9D7Z - chains A and L of the 12 polymer chains in the assembly; structure by electron microscopy, 3.60 A resolution.

Chain A:
Name: Major capsid protein
From: Shigella virus Moo19
UniProtKB: A0AAE8YCM0 (A0AAE8YCM0_9CAUD); numbering as in UniProt (aligned over 1-401)
Amino-acid sequence (401 residues; row label = number of the first residue in the row):
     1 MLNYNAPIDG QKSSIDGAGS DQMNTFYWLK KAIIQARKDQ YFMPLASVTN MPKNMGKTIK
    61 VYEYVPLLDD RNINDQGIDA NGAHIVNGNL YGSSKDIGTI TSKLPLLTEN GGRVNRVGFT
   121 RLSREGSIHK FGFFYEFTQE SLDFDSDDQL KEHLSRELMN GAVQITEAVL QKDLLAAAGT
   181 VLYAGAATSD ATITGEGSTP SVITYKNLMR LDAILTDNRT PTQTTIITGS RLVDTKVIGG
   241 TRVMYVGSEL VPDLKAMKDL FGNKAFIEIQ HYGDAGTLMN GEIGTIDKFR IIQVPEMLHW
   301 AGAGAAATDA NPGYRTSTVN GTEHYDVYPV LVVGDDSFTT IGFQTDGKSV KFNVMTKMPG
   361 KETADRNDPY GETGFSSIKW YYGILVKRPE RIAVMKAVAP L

Chain L:
Name: Ig-like domain-containing protein
From: Shigella virus Moo19
UniProtKB: A0AAE8YCJ7 (A0AAE8YCJ7_9CAUD); residue numbers follow UniProt; this construct covers 1-273
Amino-acid sequence (273 residues; each row starts with the number of its first residue):
     1 MPELKVAFNK DTYVATVLDA SGSVPSGSVN VGTFFHPDET YPDSYVIYHG VRELLYKRSE
    61 VDPAQPGFWP ENITNMQAVT IDNKATARLV LNTSLPRVVS TIEGGKVTLS VVALGGKAPL
   121 KYKWEFRAPN ASTWTAVSGQ TTANLVLDNI DADKAGEYKV TVTDAAGTSV DSTALVAVGA
   181 YPPPALTGIK ATPTSLSLSV ATDAAGKTVA LSAIPTDAEL GTLSIKTAPD SARATATISG
   241 STLTVKPVAA GAATSVVVTN GKVDVTITIN VAA
Disordered / not traced: 1-2, 184-273

How chain A and chain L interact:
Pairs across the interface (9):
  A18(A) with V98(L), hydrophobic; L175(L)
  G19(A) with R97(L), hydrogen bond (backbone-side chain); V98(L)
  S20(A) with R97(L)
  R366(A) with Q77(L)
  N367(A) with Y48(L), hydrogen bond (backbone-side chain); M76(L)
  E372(A) with H49(L), salt bridge
Interface residues without a listed pair, chain L (8 interface residues in all): T74

In short:
6 residues of chain A and 8 residues of chain L are in contact, with 2 hydrogen bonds and 1 salt bridge. Polar
contacts include E372(A)-H49(L), G19(A)-R97(L) and N367(A)-Y48(L).
Chain A is Major capsid protein and chain L is Ig-like domain-containing protein, both from Shigella virus
Moo19; the structure, Shigella flexneri bacteriophage Moo19 Icosahedral Reconstruction, was determined by
electron microscopy (same publication as 9D80, 9D81, 9D82, 9D83 and 9D84).
